7FJE - chains g and m of the 8 polymer chains in the assembly; structure by electron microscopy, 3.00 A resolution.

Chain g:
Protein: T-cell surface glycoprotein CD3 gamma chain
From: Homo sapiens
UniProt: P09693 (CD3G_HUMAN); residue numbers follow UniProt; this construct covers 1-182
Amino-acid sequence (182 residues; each row starts with the number of its first residue):
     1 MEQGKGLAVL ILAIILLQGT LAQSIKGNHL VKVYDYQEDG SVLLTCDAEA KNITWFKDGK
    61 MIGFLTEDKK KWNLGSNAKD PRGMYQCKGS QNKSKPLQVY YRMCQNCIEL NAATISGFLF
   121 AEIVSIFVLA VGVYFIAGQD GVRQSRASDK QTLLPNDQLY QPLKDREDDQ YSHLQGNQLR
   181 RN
Not modelled in the structure: 1-25, 139-182
Disulfides: C46-C87, C104-C107
UniProt features mapped onto this chain:
  - motif: L153, L154 (Di-leucine motif)
  - modified residue (Phosphoserine): S145, S148
  - glycosylation (N-linked (GlcNAc...) asparagine): N52, N92
  - mutagenesis: L153 (L153A: Abolishes lysosomal targeting; L153I: Diminished but persistent lysosomal targeting), L154 (L154A: Abolishes lysosomal targeting; L154A: Diminished but persistent lysosomal targeting; L154I: No effect), Y160 (Y160A: Abolishes lysosomal targeting), L163 (L163A: Abolishes lysosomal targeting)

Chain m:
Protein: T cell receptor alpha variable 12-3, Possible J 11 gene segment, T cell receptor alpha chain constant
From: Homo sapiens
UniProt: chimeric construct of A0A0B4J271, A0N4Z6, P01848: residues 2-114 from A0A0B4J271 (TVAL3_HUMAN) positions 2-114 (same numbers); residues 116-132 from A0N4Z6 positions 4-20 (UniProt number = residue number - 112); residues 134-273 from P01848 positions 1-140 (UniProt number = residue number - 133)
Amino-acid sequence (272 residues; row label = number of the first residue in the row):
     2 MKSLRVLLVI LWLQLSWVWS QQKEVEQDPG PLSVPEGAIV SLNCTYSNSA FQYFMWYRQY
    62 SRKGPELLMY TYSSGNKEDG RFTAQVDKSS KYISLFIRDS QPSDSATYLC AMSKGYSTLT
   122 FGKGTMLLVS PDIQNPDPAV YQLRDSKSSD KSVCLFTDFD SQTNVSQSKD SDVYITDKTV
   182 LDMRSMDFKS NSAVAWSNKS DFACANAFNN SIIPEDTFFP SPESSCDVKL VEKSFETDTN
   242 LNFQNLSVIG FRILLLKVAG FNLLMTLRLW SS
Not modelled in the structure: 2-27
Disulfides: C45-C111, C155-C205
Sequence notes: linker (115, 133)
UniProt features mapped onto this chain:
  - glycosylation (N-linked (GlcNAc...) asparagine): N44, N165, N199, N210, N246
  - region: C227 to S248 (Connecting peptide)

Chain g / chain m interface:
Pairs across the interface (4; chain g residue first):
  K79(g) with N241(m), hydrogen bond
  F135(g) with W271(m)
  I136(g) with T267(m); L270(m)
Other interface residues (no listed pair), chain g (7 interface residues in all): A78, Q105, N106, G132
Other interface residues (no listed pair), chain m (5 interface residues in all): Q245

Overview:
Chain g and chain m form an interface of 7 and 5 residues respectively; the contacts include 1 hydrogen bond.
The hydrogen-bonded pair is K79(g)-N241(m). Curated annotation (UniProt) lists 4 mutagenesis sites on chain g.
Chain g is T-cell surface glycoprotein CD3 gamma chain and chain m is T cell receptor alpha variable 12-3,
Possible J 11 gene segment, T cell receptor alpha chain constant, both from Homo sapiens; the structure,
Cryo-EM structure of a membrane protein(LL), was determined by electron microscopy together with 7FJD and 7FJF
from the same study.
